8PK3 - chains A and B of the 9 polymer chains in the assembly; structure by electron microscopy, 3.40 A resolution.

[Chain A (and B)]
Protein: Hemagglutinin HA1 chain
Organism: Influenza A virus
Notes: chain B of this document is another copy of the same molecule, construct and numbering; everything in this record applies to it too
Reference sequence: Q91MA7 (HEMA_I68A4); residues 11-328 here correspond to UniProt positions 27-344 (UniProt number = residue number + 16)
Sequence (322 residues; each row starts with the number of its first residue):
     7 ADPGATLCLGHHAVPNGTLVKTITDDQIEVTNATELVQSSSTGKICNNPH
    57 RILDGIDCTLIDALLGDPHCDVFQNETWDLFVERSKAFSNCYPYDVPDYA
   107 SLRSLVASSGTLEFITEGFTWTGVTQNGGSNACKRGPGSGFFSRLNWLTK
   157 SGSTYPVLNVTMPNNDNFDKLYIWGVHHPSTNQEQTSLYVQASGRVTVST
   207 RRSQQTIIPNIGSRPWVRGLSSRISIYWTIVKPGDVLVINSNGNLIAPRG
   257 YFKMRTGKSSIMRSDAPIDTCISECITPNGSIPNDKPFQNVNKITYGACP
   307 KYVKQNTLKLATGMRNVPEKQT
Cystine bridges: Cys52-Cys277, Cys64-Cys76, Cys97-Cys139, Cys281-Cys305
Covalent attachments: N-acetylglucosamine (NAG) linked to Asn38, Asn81, Asn285; glycan linked to Asn165
Sequence notes: expression tag (7-10)
UniProt features mapped onto this chain:
  - glycosylation (N-linked (GlcNAc...) asparagine): Asn22, Asn38, Asn81, Asn165, Asn285

[Chain A / chain B interface]
Contacting residue pairs (17):
  Asp101(A) with Gln210(B)
  His184(A) with Gln210(B)
  Asn216(A) with Thr212(B)
  Ile217(A) with Arg201(B), hydrogen bond (backbone-side chain); Thr203(B), hydrogen bond (backbone-side chain)
  Gly218(A) with Arg201(B)
  Ser219(A) with Ser205(B), hydrogen bond (backbone-side chain); Asn246(B)
  Arg220(A) with Ser205(B); Gln210(B), hydrogen bond
  Pro221(A) with Ser205(B); Thr206(B); Arg207(B); Val242(B), hydrophobic
  Trp222(A) with Arg207(B)
  Arg229(A) with Thr206(B); Arg207(B), hydrogen bond (side chain-backbone)
Interface residues without a listed pair, chain A (11 interface residues in all): Val223
Interface residues without a listed pair, chain B (10 interface residues in all): Val244

[Summary]
Chain A and chain B form an interface of 11 and 10 residues respectively; the contacts include 5 hydrogen
bonds. Polar pairs include Ile217(A)-Arg201(B), Ile217(A)-Thr203(B) and Ser219(A)-Ser205(B). Covalently linked
N-acetylglucosamine: at Asn38(A), Asn81(A) and Asn285(A).
Chain A and chain B are both Hemagglutinin HA1 chain (Influenza A virus); the structure, CryoEM reconstruction
of hemagglutinin HK68 of Influenza A virus bound to an Affimer reagent, was determined by electron microscopy.
